5S5J - chains D and E of the 6 polymer chains in the assembly; structure by X-ray diffraction, 2.25 A resolution.

== Chain D ==
Protein: Tubulin beta-2B chain
From: Bos taurus
UniProt: Q6B856 (TBB2B_BOVIN); the author numbering skips numbers that UniProt does not, so the offset changes along the chain: 1-42 = UniProt 1-42; 45-360 = UniProt 43-358; 369-455 = UniProt 359-445
Amino-acid sequence (445 residues; numbered 1 to 455; 10 numbers in that range are skipped by the numbering (no residue carries them; nothing is unmodelled there); the number before each row is that of its first residue):
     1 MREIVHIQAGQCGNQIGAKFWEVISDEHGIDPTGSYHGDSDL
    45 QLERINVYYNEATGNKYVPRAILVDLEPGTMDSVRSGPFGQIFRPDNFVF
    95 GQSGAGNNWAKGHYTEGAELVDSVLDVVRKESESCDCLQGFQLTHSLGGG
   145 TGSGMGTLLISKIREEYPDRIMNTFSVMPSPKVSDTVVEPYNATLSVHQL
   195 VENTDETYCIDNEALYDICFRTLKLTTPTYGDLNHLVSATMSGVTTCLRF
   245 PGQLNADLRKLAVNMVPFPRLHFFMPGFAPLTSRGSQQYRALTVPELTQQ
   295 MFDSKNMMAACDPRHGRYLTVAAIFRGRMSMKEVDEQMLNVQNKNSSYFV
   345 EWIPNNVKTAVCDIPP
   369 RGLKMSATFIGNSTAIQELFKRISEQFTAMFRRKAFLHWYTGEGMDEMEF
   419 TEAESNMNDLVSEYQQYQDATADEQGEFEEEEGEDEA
Not modelled in the structure: 281-285, 442-455
UniProt features mapped onto this chain:
  - motif: Met1 to Ile4 (MREI motif)
  - binding site (GTP): Gln11, Glu71, Ser140, Gly144, Thr145, Gly146, Asn206, Asn228
  - binding site (Mg(2+)): Glu71
  - modified residue: Ser40 (Phosphoserine), Thr57 (Phosphothreonine), Lys60 (N6-acetyllysine), Ser174 (Phosphoserine), Thr287 (Phosphothreonine), Thr292 (Phosphothreonine), Arg320 (Omega-N-methylarginine), Glu448 (5-glutamyl polyglutamate)
  - cross-link (Glycyl lysine isopeptide (Lys-Gly)): Lys60 (interchain with G-Cter in ubiquitin), Lys326 (interchain with G-Cter in ubiquitin)
Ion coordination: Mg2+: Gln11 (together with GDP)
Residues lining bound ligands: GDP (guanosine-5'-diphosphate): Gly10, Gln11, Cys12, Gln15, Ile16, Ala99, Asn101, Ser140, Gly142, Gly143, Gly144, Thr145, Gly146, Val171, Pro173, Val177, Ser178, Glu183, Asn206, Leu209, Tyr224, Leu227, Asn228, Val231

== Chain E ==
Protein: Stathmin-4
From: Rattus norvegicus
UniProt: P63043 (STMN4_RAT); residues 5-145 here correspond to UniProt positions 49-189 (UniProt number = residue number + 44)
Amino-acid sequence (143 residues; row label = number of the first residue in the row):
     3 MADMEVIELNKCTSGQSFEVILKPPSFDGVPEFNASLPRRRDPSLEEIQK
    53 KLEAAEERRKYQEAELLKHLAEKREHEREVIQKAIEENNNFIKMAKEKLA
   103 QKMESNKENREAHLAAMLERLQEKDKHAEEVRKNKELKEEASR
Not modelled in the structure: 3-5, 29-43, 144-145
Sequence notes: initiating methionine (3); expression tag (4)
UniProt features mapped onto this chain:
  - modified residue: Ser46 (Phosphoserine)

== Interface between chain D and chain E ==
Pairs across the interface - 25 pairs, chain D then chain E:
  Tyr108(D) with His129(E), hydrogen bond; Ala130(E), hydrophobic; Val133(E), hydrophobic; Arg134(E), hydrogen bond (backbone-side chain)
  Thr109(D) with Lys137(E)
  Ala112(D) with Arg134(E)
  Ser155(D) with Leu123(E); Lys126(E)
  Lys156(D) with Asp127(E), salt bridge
  Arg158(D) with Leu123(E)
  Glu159(D) with Leu120(E); Leu123(E); Asp127(E)
  Pro162(D) with Met119(E)
  Asp163(D) with Arg112(E)
  Gln193(D) with Lys126(E), hydrogen bond
  Thr409(D) with Lys140(E), hydrogen bond (backbone-side chain)
  Gly410(D) with Lys137(E); Lys140(E)
  Glu411(D) with Val133(E); Lys137(E), salt bridge
  Gly412(D) with Val133(E); Asn136(E)
  Met413(D) with Val133(E)
  Glu417(D) with His129(E), salt bridge
Also at the interface, not in a pair above, chain D (18 interface residues in all): Glu113, Asn197
Also at the interface, not in a pair above, chain E (15 interface residues in all): Leu116, Gln124

== Overview ==
The interface between chain D and chain E involves 18 residues on one side and 15 on the other, with 4
hydrogen bonds and 3 salt bridges. Among the polar pairs are Lys156(D)-Asp127(E), Glu411(D)-Lys137(E) and
Glu417(D)-His129(E). Ligands of chain D: GDP.
Chain D is Tubulin beta-2B chain (Bos taurus) and chain E is Stathmin-4 (Rattus norvegicus); the structure,
Tubulin-Z1148747945-complex, was determined by X-ray diffraction, deposited together with 5S4L, 5S4M, 5S4N,
5S4O, 5S4P, 5S4Q and 52 further entries.
